Entry 1YG8 (X-ray diffraction, 2.60 A resolution); this record covers chains L and M of the 28 polymer chains in the assembly.

[Chain L (and M)]
Molecule: ATP-dependent Clp protease proteolytic subunit
Source organism: Escherichia coli
Notes: EC 3.4.21.92; chain M of this document is another copy of the same molecule, construct and numbering; everything in this record applies to it too
Reference sequence: P19245 (CLPP_ECOLI); residues 1-193 here correspond to UniProt positions 15-207 (UniProt number = residue number + 14)
Amino-acid sequence (193 residues; each row starts with the number of its first residue):
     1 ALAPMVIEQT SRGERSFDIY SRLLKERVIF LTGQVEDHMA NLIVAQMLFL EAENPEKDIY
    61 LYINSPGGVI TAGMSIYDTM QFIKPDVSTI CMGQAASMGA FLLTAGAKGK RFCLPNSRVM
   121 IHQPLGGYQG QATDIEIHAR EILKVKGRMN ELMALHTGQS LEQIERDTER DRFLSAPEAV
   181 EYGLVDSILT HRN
Unresolved in the structure: 1-14
Differences from the reference sequence: engineered mutation Ala3 (Val17 in P19245)

[Chain L / chain M interface]
Residue-residue contacts (59):
  Ser21(L) with Ser16(M), hydrogen bond (side chain-backbone); Phe17(M)
  Leu24(L) with Ser16(M)
  Lys25(L) with Arg15(M)
  Asp37(L) with Thr32(M); Asn64(M), hydrogen bond
  His38(L) with Tyr20(M); Thr32(M)
  Asn41(L) with Tyr20(M), hydrogen bond; Phe30(M); Thr32(M), hydrogen bond; Met92(M)
  Leu42(L) with Ile19(M), hydrophobic; Tyr20(M), hydrogen bond (backbone-side chain)
  Val44(L) with Met92(M), hydrophobic
  Ala45(L) with Ile19(M), hydrophobic; Tyr20(M), hydrophobic; Leu23(M), hydrophobic
  Gln46(L) with Ile19(M)
  Leu48(L) with Phe30(M), hydrophobic; Tyr62(M)
  Phe49(L) with Arg15(M); Ser16(M); Ile19(M), hydrophobic; Arg22(M); Leu23(M), hydrophobic
  Glu51(L) with Arg192(M), salt bridge
  Glu53(L) with Arg22(M), salt bridge
  Thr71(L) with Gly93(M); Gln94(M), hydrogen bond; Arg118(M)
  Met74(L) with Asn116(M)
  Ser75(L) with Asn64(M); Met92(M); Gly93(M)
  Tyr77(L) with Asn116(M)
  Asp78(L) with Leu114(M); Pro115(M); Asn116(M), hydrogen bond (side chain-backbone); Ser117(M), hydrogen bond (side chain-backbone)
  Gln81(L) with Thr190(M); His191(M), hydrogen bond (backbone-side chain)
  Phe82(L) with Leu114(M), hydrophobic; Leu189(M), hydrophobic; Thr190(M); His191(M); Arg192(M), hydrogen bond (backbone-backbone)
  Lys84(L) with Arg192(M)
  Gln131(L) with Arg170(M), hydrogen bond
  Thr133(L) with Arg170(M)
  Asp134(L) with Arg170(M), salt bridge
  Ile137(L) with Asp171(M)
  His138(L) with Asp171(M), salt bridge; Phe173(M)
  Glu141(L) with Arg118(M), salt bridge; Phe173(M)
  Val145(L) with Arg118(M)
  Arg148(L) with Asn116(M)
  Leu152(L) with Asn116(M)
Also at the interface, not in a pair above, chain L (35 interface residues in all): Arg22, Ala72, Thr79, Ile83
Also at the interface, not in a pair above, chain M (28 interface residues in all): Gly33, Met120

[In short]
Chain L and chain M form an interface of 35 and 28 residues respectively; the contacts include 11 hydrogen
bonds and 5 salt bridges. Among the polar pairs are Glu51(L)-Arg192(M), Glu53(L)-Arg22(M) and
Asp134(L)-Arg170(M).
Chain L and chain M are both ATP-dependent Clp protease proteolytic subunit (Escherichia coli); the structure,
The structure of a V6A variant of ClpP, was determined by X-ray diffraction (same publication as 1YG6).
